PDB entry 1KD1 | X-ray diffraction, 3.00 A resolution | chains A and Q of the 30 polymer chains in the assembly

[Chain A]
Molecule: 23S RRNA
Source organism: Haloarcula marismortui
Sequence (2922 nucleotides; each row starts with the number of its first residue):
     2 UUGGCUACUA UGCCAGCUGG UGGAUUGCUC GGCUCAGGCG CUGAUGAAGG ACGUGCCAAG
    62 CUGCGAUAAG CCAUGGGGAG CCGCACGGAG GCGAAGAACC AUGGAUUUCC GAAUGAGAAU
   122 CUCUCUAACA AUUGCUUCGC GCAAUGAGGA ACCCCGAGAA CUGAAACAUC UCAGUAUCGG
   182 GAGGAACAGA AAACGCAAUG UGAUGUCGUU AGUAACCGCG AGUGAACGCG AUACAGCCCA
   242 AACCGAAGCC CUCACGGGCA AUGUGGUGUC AGGGCUACCU CUCAUCAGCC GACCGUCUCG
   302 ACGAAGUCUC UUGGAACAGA GCGUGAUACA GGGUGACAAC CCCGUACUCG AGACCAGUAC
   362 GACGUGCGGU AGUGCCAGAG UAGCGGGGGU UGGAUAUCCC UCGCGAAUAA CGCAGGCAUC
   422 GACUGCGAAG GCUAAACACA ACCUGAGACC GAUAGUGAAC AAGUAGUGUG AACGAACGCU
   482 GCAAAGUACC CUCAGAAGGG AGGCGAAAUA GAGCAUGAAA UCAGUUGGCG AUCGAGCGAC
   542 AGGGCAUACA AGGUCCCUCG ACGAAUGACC GACGCGCGAG CGUCCAGUAA GACUCACGGG
   602 AAGCCGAUGU UCUGUCGUAC GUUUUGAAAA ACGAGCCAGG GAGUGUGUCU GCAUGGCAAG
   662 UCUAACCGGA GUAUCCGGGG AGGCACAGGG AAACCGACAU GGCCGCAGGG CUUUGCCCGA
   722 GGGCCGCCGU CUUCAAGGGC GGGGAGCCAU GUGGACACGA CCCGAAUCCG GACGAUCUAC
   782 GCAUGGACAA GAUGAAGCGU GCCGAAAGGC ACGUGGAAGU CUGUUAGAGU UGGUGUCCUA
   842 CAAUACCCUC UCGUGAUCUA UGUGUAGGGG UGAAAGGCCC AUCGAGUCCG GCAACAGCUG
   902 GUUCCAAUCG AAACAUGUCG AAGCAUGACC UCCGCCGAGG UAGUCUGUGA GGUAGAGCGA
   962 CCGAUUGGUG UGUCCGCCUC CGAGAGGAGU CGGCACACCU GUCAAACUCC AAACUUACAG
  1022 ACGCCGUUUG ACGCGGGGAU UCCGGUGCGC GGGGUAAGCC UGUGUACCAG GAGGGGAACA
  1082 ACCCAGAGAU AGGUUAAGGU CCCCAAGUGU GGAUUAAGUG UAAUCCUCUG AAGGUGGUCU
  1142 CGAGCCCUAG ACAGCCGGGA GGUGAGCUUA GAAGCAGCUA CCCUCUAAGA AAAGCGUAAC
  1202 AGCUUACCGG CCGAGGUUUG AGGCGCCCAA AAUGAUCGGG ACUCAAAUCC ACCACCGAGA
  1262 CCUGUCCGUA CCACUCAUAC UGGUAAUCGA GUAGAUUGGC GCUCUAAUUG GAUGGAAGUA
  1322 GGGGUGAAAA CUCCUAUGGA CCGAUUAGUG ACGAAAAUCC UGGCCAUAGU AGCAGCGAUA
  1382 GUCGGGUGAG AACCCCGACG GCCUAAUGGA UAAGGGUUCC UCAGCACUGC UGAUCAGCUG
  1442 AGGGUUAGCC GGUCCUAAGU CAUACCGCAA CUCGACUAUG ACGAAAUGGG AAACGGGUUA
  1502 AUAUUCCCGU GCCACUAUGC AGUGAAAGUU GACGCCCUGG GGUCGAUCAC GCUGGGCAUU
  1562 CGCCCAGUCG AACCGUCCAA CUCCGUGGAA GCCGUAAUGG CAGGAAGCGG ACGAACGGCG
  1622 GCAUAGGGAA ACGUGAUUCA ACCUGGGGCC CAUGAAAAGA CGAGCAUAGU GUCCGUACCG
  1682 AGAACCGACA CAGGUGUCCA UGGCGGCGAA AGCCAAGGCC UGUCGGGAGC AACCAACGUU
  1742 AGGGAAUUCG GCAAGUUAGU CCCGUACCUU CGGAAGAAGG GAUGCCUGCU CCGGAACGGA
  1802 GCAGGUCGCA GUGACUCGGA AGCUCGGACU GUCUAGUAAC AACAUAGGUG ACCGCAAAUC
  1862 CGCAAGGACU CGUACGGUCA CUGAAUCCUG CCCAGUGCAG GUAUCUGAAC ACCUCGUACA
  1922 AGAGGACGAA GGACCUGUCA ACGGCGGGGG UAACUAUGAC CCUCUUAAGG UAGCGUAGUA
  1982 CCUUGCCGCA UCAGUAGCGG CUUGCAUGAA UGGAUUAACC AGAGCUUCAC UGUCCCAACG
  2042 UUGGGCCCGG UGAACUGUAC AUUCCAGUGC GGAGUCUGGA GACACCCAGG GGGAAGCGAA
  2102 GACCCUAUGG AGCUUUACUG CAGGCUGUCG CUGAGACGUG GUCGCCGAUG UGCAGCAUAG
  2162 GUAGGAGACA CUACACAGGU ACCCGCGCUA GCGGGCCACC GAGUCAACAG UGAAAUACUA
  2222 CCCGUCGGUG ACUGCGACUC UCACUCCGGG AGGAGGACAC CGAUAGCCGG GCAGUUUGAC
  2282 UGGGGCGGUA CGCGCUCGAA AAGAUAUCGA GCGCGCCCUA UGGCUAUCUC AGCCGGGACA
  2342 GAGACCCGGC GAAGAGUGCA AGAGCAAAAG AUAGCUUGAC AGUGUUCUUC CCAACGAGGA
  2402 ACGCUGACGC GAAAGCGUGG UCUAGCGAAC CAAUUAGCCU GCUUGAUGCG GGCAAUUGAU
  2462 GACAGAAAAG CUACCCUAGG GAUAACAGAG UCGUCACUCG CAAGAGCACA UAUCGACCGA
  2522 GUGGCUUGCU ACCUCGAUGU CGGUUCCCUC CAUCCUGCCC GUGCAGAAGC GGGCAAGGGU
  2582 GAGGUUGUUC GCCUAUUAAA GGAGGUCGUG AGCUGGGUUU AGACCGUCGU GAGACAGGUC
  2642 GGCUGCUAUC UACUGGGUGU GUAAUGGUGU CUGACAAGAA CGACCGUAUA GUACGAGAGG
  2702 AACUACGGUU GGUGGCCACU GGUGUACCGG UUGUUCGAGA GAGCACGUGC CGGGUAGCCA
  2762 CGCCACACGG GGUAAGAGCU GAACGCAUCU AAGCUCGAAA CCCACUUGGA AAAGAGACAC
  2822 CGCCGAGGUC CCGCGUACAA GACGCGGUCG AUAGACUCGG GGUGUGCGCG UCGAGGUAAC
  2882 GAGACGUUAA GCCCACGAGC ACUAACAGAC CAAAGCCAUC AU
Disordered / not traced: 2-9, 126-127, 715, 971-998, 1560, 1952-1963, 2137-2236, 2339-2343, 2665-2666, 2915-2923
Differences from the reference sequence: conflict C560 (U3155 in 3377779)
Glycans and other covalent adducts: spiramycin i (SPR) linked to A2103
Bound ions: Mg2+ site 1 near G28 (its only coordinating residue here); Na+ site 1: C40, G41; Na+ site 2: G56, A59, G61; Na+ site 3 near U108 (its only coordinating residue here); Mg2+ site 2 near U115 (its only coordinating residue here); Na+ site 4: C141, G142; Na+ site 5 near U146 (its only coordinating residue here); Mg2+ site 3: C162, U2276; K+ site 1: C162, U163, U172; Mg2+ site 4: A165, A167, C168; Na+ site 6: A165, A166; Mg2+ site 5: A166, G219; 61 more Na+ sites not listed; 99 more Mg2+ sites not listed; 1 more K+ sites not listed
Small-molecule neighbours: spiramycin i (SPR): C839, G2099, A2100, G2102, A2538, G2540, G2646

[Chain Q]
Protein: Ribosomal protein L19E
Source organism: Haloarcula marismortui
Reference sequence: P14119 (RL19_HALMA); residues 1-148 here = UniProt positions 1-148
Chain sequence (148 residues; row label = number of the first residue in the row):
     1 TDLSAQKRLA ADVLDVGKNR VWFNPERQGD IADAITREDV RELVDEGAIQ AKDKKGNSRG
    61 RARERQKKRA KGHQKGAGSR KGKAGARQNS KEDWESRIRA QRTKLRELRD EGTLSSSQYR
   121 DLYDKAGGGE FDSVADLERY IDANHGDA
Disordered / not traced: 144-148
Differences from the reference sequence: conflict Lys71 (Tyr in P14119)

[How chain A and chain Q interact]
Residue-residue contacts (175):
  G792(A) with Ala86(Q), phosphate contact
  A793(A) with Lys83(Q), sugar contact; Gly85(Q), hydrogen bond to the phosphate; Ala86(Q), hydrogen bond to the phosphate
  G800(A) with Asp124(Q), sugar contact; Gly127(Q), sugar contact; Gly128(Q), hydrogen bond to the base
  U801(A) with Asp124(Q), sugar contact; Lys125(Q), phosphate contact; Gly128(Q), sugar contact; Glu130(Q), hydrogen bond to the sugar
  G802(A) with Lys125(Q), phosphate contact; Glu130(Q), sugar contact
  G814(A) with Trp94(Q), sugar contact
  U815(A) with Trp94(Q), sugar contact
  G816(A) with Lys91(Q), salt bridge to the phosphate
  G817(A) with Lys91(Q), salt bridge to the phosphate
  G1386(A) with Gln28(Q), hydrogen bond to the base
  G1387(A) with Thr1(Q), hydrogen bond to the sugar; Gln28(Q), hydrogen bond to the sugar
  U1388(A) with Thr1(Q), hydrogen bond to the sugar
  C1395(A) with Asp2(Q), hydrogen bond to the sugar
  C1396(A) with Thr1(Q), sugar contact; Asp2(Q), sugar contact; Leu3(Q), hydrogen bond to the sugar
  C1397(A) with Leu3(Q), sugar contact; Lys7(Q), salt bridge to the phosphate; Phe23(Q), phosphate contact; Pro25(Q), sugar contact; Gln28(Q), sugar contact
  G1398(A) with Lys7(Q), salt bridge to the phosphate; Val21(Q), phosphate contact; Trp22(Q), hydrogen bond to the phosphate; Phe23(Q), hydrogen bond to the phosphate; Pro25(Q), sugar contact
  A1399(A) with Trp22(Q), phosphate contact; Lys52(Q), salt bridge to the phosphate
  U1422(A) with Ala5(Q), phosphate contact
  U1499(A) with Arg41(Q), salt bridge to the phosphate
  U1500(A) with Arg37(Q), hydrogen bond to the base; Arg41(Q), salt bridge to the phosphate
  A1501(A) with Arg8(Q), hydrogen bond to the sugar; Leu9(Q), phosphate contact; Ile35(Q), sugar contact; Thr36(Q), phosphate contact; Arg37(Q), hydrogen bond to the phosphate
  A1502(A) with Arg8(Q), salt bridge to the phosphate; Leu9(Q), phosphate contact; Arg37(Q), salt bridge to the phosphate
  G1540(A) with Glu95(Q), sugar contact; Arg99(Q), hydrogen bond to the phosphate
  G1541(A) with Arg99(Q), salt bridge to the phosphate
  U1548(A) with Arg59(Q), hydrogen bond to the phosphate
  C1549(A) with Arg59(Q), salt bridge to the phosphate; Arg63(Q), salt bridge to the phosphate; Gln66(Q), sugar contact
  C1565(A) with Ser58(Q), hydrogen bond to the sugar; Arg59(Q), phosphate contact; Gly60(Q), phosphate contact; Arg63(Q), salt bridge to the phosphate
  C1566(A) with Gly56(Q), phosphate contact; Asn57(Q), phosphate contact; Ser58(Q), phosphate contact; Arg59(Q), hydrogen bond to the phosphate; Arg63(Q), salt bridge to the phosphate
  A1567(A) with Gly56(Q), phosphate contact
  C1593(A) with Ser116(Q), sugar contact; Ser117(Q), phosphate contact; Arg120(Q), base contact
  C1594(A) with Arg109(Q), salt bridge to the phosphate; Ser116(Q), phosphate contact; Tyr119(Q), phosphate contact; Arg120(Q), salt bridge to the phosphate
  G1595(A) with Arg109(Q), salt bridge to the phosphate; Tyr119(Q), hydrogen bond to the phosphate; Arg120(Q), salt bridge to the phosphate; Tyr123(Q), base contact
  U1596(A) with Arg102(Q), base contact; Arg106(Q), salt bridge to the phosphate; Tyr123(Q), hydrogen bond to the phosphate
  A1597(A) with Lys91(Q), hydrogen bond to the base; Trp94(Q), hydrogen bond to the phosphate; Glu95(Q), sugar contact; Ile98(Q), sugar contact; Arg99(Q), salt bridge to the phosphate; Arg102(Q), salt bridge to the phosphate
  A1598(A) with Trp94(Q), phosphate contact; Arg102(Q), salt bridge to the phosphate
  G1703(A) with Asn57(Q), base contact
  G1704(A) with Asn57(Q), hydrogen bond to the base; Arg59(Q), hydrogen bond to the phosphate
  C1705(A) with Arg59(Q), salt bridge to the phosphate; Arg65(Q), hydrogen bond to the phosphate
  G1706(A) with Arg65(Q), salt bridge to the phosphate; Arg69(Q), salt bridge to the phosphate
  G1707(A) with Arg69(Q), salt bridge to the phosphate; Lys81(Q), phosphate contact; Gly82(Q), phosphate contact
  C1708(A) with Lys81(Q), hydrogen bond to the phosphate; Gly82(Q), hydrogen bond to the phosphate; Ala86(Q), sugar contact; Arg87(Q), salt bridge to the phosphate
  C1715(A) with Lys55(Q), hydrogen bond to the sugar; Asn57(Q), hydrogen bond to the sugar
  A1716(A) with Lys55(Q), hydrogen bond to the sugar; Gly56(Q), sugar contact; Asn57(Q), sugar contact
  A1717(A) with Lys54(Q), phosphate contact; Lys55(Q), hydrogen bond to the phosphate
  G1718(A) with Val16(Q), phosphate contact; Gly17(Q), hydrogen bond to the phosphate; Arg20(Q), salt bridge to the phosphate
  G1719(A) with Gly17(Q), phosphate contact; Lys18(Q), hydrogen bond to the phosphate; Asn19(Q), hydrogen bond to the phosphate
  C1720(A) with Asn19(Q), hydrogen bond to the phosphate
  G1760(A) with Ala77(Q), hydrogen bond to the base; Arg80(Q), hydrogen bond to the base; Lys81(Q), hydrogen bond to the sugar
  U1761(A) with Ala77(Q), base contact; Arg80(Q), sugar contact; Lys81(Q), sugar contact; Gly82(Q), sugar contact; Lys83(Q), phosphate contact; Ala84(Q), phosphate contact
  C1762(A) with Lys83(Q), salt bridge to the phosphate; Ala84(Q), hydrogen bond to the phosphate
  U1784(A) with Ala77(Q), base contact; Gly78(Q), hydrogen bond to the phosphate
  G1785(A) with Gly76(Q), phosphate contact; Ala77(Q), phosphate contact; Gly78(Q), hydrogen bond to the phosphate; Ser79(Q), phosphate contact
  C1786(A) with Gln74(Q), phosphate contact; Ser79(Q), phosphate contact
  C1787(A) with Lys68(Q), salt bridge to the phosphate; Gln74(Q), hydrogen bond to the phosphate
  U1788(A) with Lys68(Q), phosphate contact; His73(Q), base contact
  G1789(A) with Lys71(Q), base contact; His73(Q), hydrogen bond to the base
  C1790(A) with Lys71(Q), salt bridge to the phosphate
  C1793(A) with Arg97(Q), sugar contact; Ser133(Q), phosphate contact; Ala135(Q), phosphate contact
  G1794(A) with Ser96(Q), hydrogen bond to the sugar; Ala100(Q), phosphate contact; Ser133(Q), phosphate contact; Val134(Q), hydrogen bond to the phosphate
  G1795(A) with Ala100(Q), phosphate contact
  C1798(A) with Gln66(Q), sugar contact; Ala70(Q), phosphate contact
  G1799(A) with Gln88(Q), base contact
  G1800(A) with Lys75(Q), salt bridge to the phosphate; Arg87(Q), sugar contact; Gln88(Q), hydrogen bond to the sugar
  A1801(A) with Arg80(Q), salt bridge to the phosphate; Arg87(Q), salt bridge to the phosphate
  G1802(A) with Gly72(Q), base contact; Arg80(Q), salt bridge to the phosphate
  U1813(A) with Gly78(Q), sugar contact; Lys81(Q), sugar contact
  U1817(A) with Lys81(Q), hydrogen bond to the base
  U2735(A) with Arg65(Q), salt bridge to the phosphate
  U2736(A) with Lys55(Q), hydrogen bond to the sugar; Asn57(Q), sugar contact; Arg61(Q), salt bridge to the phosphate
  C2737(A) with Lys55(Q), salt bridge to the phosphate; Gly56(Q), phosphate contact; Asn57(Q), phosphate contact; Ser58(Q), hydrogen bond to the phosphate; Arg61(Q), salt bridge to the phosphate
  G2738(A) with Ser58(Q), sugar contact; Arg61(Q), phosphate contact
  A2739(A) with Arg61(Q), salt bridge to the phosphate
Also at the interface, not in a pair above, chain A (78 interface residues in all): C1423, C1436, U1539, G1556, A1783, A1796
Also at the interface, not in a pair above, chain Q (84 interface residues in all): Ser4, Asn24, Glu38, Asp53, Ala62, Gly129

[In short]
The interface between chain A and chain Q involves 78 residues on one side and 84 on the other, with 50
hydrogen bonds and 40 salt bridges. Polar contacts include G800(A)-Gly128(Q), G1386(A)-Gln28(Q) and
U1500(A)-Arg37(Q). Covalently linked spiramycin i: at A2103(A).
Chain A is 23S RRNA and chain Q is Ribosomal protein L19E, both from Haloarcula marismortui; the structure,
Co-crystal Structure of Spiramycin bound to the 50S Ribosomal Subunit of Haloarcula marismortui, was
determined by X-ray diffraction (same publication as 1K8A, 1K9M and 1M1K).
